6CND - chains B and Y of the 21 polymer chains in the assembly; structure by electron microscopy, 4.80 A resolution (low resolution: residue-level contacts below are approximate; hydrogen-bond / salt-bridge calls are withheld).

Chain B:
Molecule: DNA-directed RNA polymerase III subunit RPC2
Organism: Saccharomyces cerevisiae (strain ATCC 204508 / S288c)
Notes: EC 2.7.7.6
Reference sequence: P22276 (RPC2_YEAST); numbering as in UniProt (aligned over 1-1149)
Amino-acid sequence (1149 residues; row label = number of the first residue in the row):
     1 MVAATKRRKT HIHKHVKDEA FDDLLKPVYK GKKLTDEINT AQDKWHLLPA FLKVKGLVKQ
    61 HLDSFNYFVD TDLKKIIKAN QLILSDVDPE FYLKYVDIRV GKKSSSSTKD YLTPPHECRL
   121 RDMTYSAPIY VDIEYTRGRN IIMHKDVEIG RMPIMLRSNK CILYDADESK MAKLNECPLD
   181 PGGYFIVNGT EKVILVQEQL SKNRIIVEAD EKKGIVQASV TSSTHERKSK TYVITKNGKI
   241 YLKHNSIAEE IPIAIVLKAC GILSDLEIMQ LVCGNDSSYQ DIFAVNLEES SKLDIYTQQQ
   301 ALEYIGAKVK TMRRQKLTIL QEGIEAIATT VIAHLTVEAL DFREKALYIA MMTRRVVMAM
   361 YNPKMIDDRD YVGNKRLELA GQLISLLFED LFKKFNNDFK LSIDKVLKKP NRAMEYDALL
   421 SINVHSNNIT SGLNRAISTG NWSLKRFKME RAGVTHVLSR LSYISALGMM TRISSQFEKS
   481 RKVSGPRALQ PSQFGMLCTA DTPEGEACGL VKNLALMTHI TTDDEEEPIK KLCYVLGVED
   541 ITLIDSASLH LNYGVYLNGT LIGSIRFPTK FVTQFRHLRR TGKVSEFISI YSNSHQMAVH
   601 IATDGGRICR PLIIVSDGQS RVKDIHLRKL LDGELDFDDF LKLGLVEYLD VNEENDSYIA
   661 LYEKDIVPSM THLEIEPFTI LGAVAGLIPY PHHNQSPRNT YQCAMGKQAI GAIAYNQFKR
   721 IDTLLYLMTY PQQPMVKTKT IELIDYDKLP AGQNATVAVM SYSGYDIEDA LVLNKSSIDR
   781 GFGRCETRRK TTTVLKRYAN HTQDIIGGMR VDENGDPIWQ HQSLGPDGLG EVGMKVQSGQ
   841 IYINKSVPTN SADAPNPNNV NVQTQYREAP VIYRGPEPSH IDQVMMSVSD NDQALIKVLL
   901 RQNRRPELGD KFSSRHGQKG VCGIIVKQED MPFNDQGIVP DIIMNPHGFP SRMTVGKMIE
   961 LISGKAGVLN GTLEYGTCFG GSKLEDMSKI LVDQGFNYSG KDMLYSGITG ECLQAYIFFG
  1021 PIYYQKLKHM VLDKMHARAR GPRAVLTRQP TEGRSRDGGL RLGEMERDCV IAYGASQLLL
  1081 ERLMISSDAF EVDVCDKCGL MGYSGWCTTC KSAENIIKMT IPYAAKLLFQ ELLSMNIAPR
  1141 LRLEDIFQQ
Unresolved in the structure: 1-35
UniProt features mapped onto this chain:
  - zinc finger: Cys1095 to Cys1110 (C4-type)
  - binding site (Zn(2+)): Cys1095, Cys1098, Cys1107, Cys1110

Chain Y:
Molecule: 71-nt DNA strand
Sequence (71 nucleotides; row label = number of the first residue in the row; numbers below 1 keep their minus sign (DC-7 is residue -7)):
    -7 CAACTTGGCC ATGGAGTCAT TTTATCTTGT GTCACTTTTA CAGAAAAAGT ATTACTAATA
    53 TATGTTGAAA A
Unresolved in the structure: -7 to 0, 30-31

How chain B and chain Y interact:
Pairs across the interface (9; chain B residue first):
  Lys236(B) - DT15(Y)
  Arg481(B) - DG21(Y)
  Arg1054(B) - DA26(Y)
  Arg1054(B) - DC27(Y)
  Arg1056(B) - DT28(Y)
  Arg1061(B) - DT24(Y)
  Arg1061(B) - DC25(Y)
  Gly1063(B) - DT24(Y)
  Glu1064(B) - DG23(Y)
Also at the interface, not in a pair above, chain B (8 interface residues in all): Lys1034
Also at the interface, not in a pair above, chain Y (9 interface residues in all): DT22

Overview:
The interface between chain B and chain Y involves 8 residues on one side and 9 on the other. From UniProt: 4
Zn2+-binding residues on chain B.
Chain B is DNA-directed RNA polymerase III subunit RPC2 (Saccharomyces cerevisiae (strain ATCC 204508 /
S288c)) and chain Y is a 71-nt DNA strand; the structure, Yeast RNA polymerase III natural open complex (nOC),
was determined by electron microscopy, deposited together with 6CNB, 6CNC and 6CNF.
